Entry 8YBK (electron microscopy, 2.69 A resolution); this record covers chains D and J of the 10 polymer chains in the assembly.

== Chain D ==
Protein: Histone H2B type 1-J
From: Homo sapiens
UniProt: P06899 (H2B1J_HUMAN); residues 0-125 here correspond to UniProt positions 1-126 (UniProt number = residue number + 1)
Amino-acid sequence (129 residues; row label = number of the first residue in the row; numbers below 1 keep their minus sign (Gly-3 is residue -3)):
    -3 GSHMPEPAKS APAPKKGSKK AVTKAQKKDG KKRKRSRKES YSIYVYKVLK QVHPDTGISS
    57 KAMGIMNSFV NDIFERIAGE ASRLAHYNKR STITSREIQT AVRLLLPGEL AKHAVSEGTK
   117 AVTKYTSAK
Unresolved in the structure: -3 to 30
Sequence notes: expression tag (-3 to -1)
Curated features (UniProtKB/Swiss-Prot):
  - modified residue: Pro1 (N-acetylproline), Glu2 (ADP-ribosyl glutamic acid), Lys5 (N6-(2-hydroxyisobutyryl)lysine), Ser6 (ADP-ribosylserine), Lys11 (N6-(beta-hydroxybutyryl)lysine), Lys12 (N6-(2-hydroxyisobutyryl)lysine), Ser14 (Phosphoserine), Lys15 (N6-acetyllysine), Lys16 (N6-(beta-hydroxybutyryl)lysine), Lys20 (N6-(2-hydroxyisobutyryl)lysine), Lys23 (N6-(2-hydroxyisobutyryl)lysine), Lys24 (N6-(2-hydroxyisobutyryl)lysine), Lys34 (N6-(2-hydroxyisobutyryl)lysine), Glu35 (PolyADP-ribosyl glutamic acid), Ser36 (Phosphoserine), Lys43 (N6-(2-hydroxyisobutyryl)lysine), Lys46 (N6-(2-hydroxyisobutyryl)lysine), Lys57 (N6,N6-dimethyllysine), Arg79 (Dimethylated arginine), Lys85 (N6,N6,N6-trimethyllysine) and 6 more in UniProt
  - glycosylation: Ser112 (O-linked (GlcNAc) serine)
  - cross-link (Glycyl lysine isopeptide (Lys-Gly)): Lys5 (interchain with G-Cter in SUMO2), Lys20 (interchain with G-Cter in SUMO2), Lys34 (interchain with G-Cter in ubiquitin), Lys120 (interchain with G-Cter in ubiquitin)

== Chain J ==
Molecule: 145-nt DNA strand
From: synthetic construct
Sequence (145 nucleotides; numbered -72 to 72; the number before each row is that of its first residue; numbers below 1 keep their minus sign (DA-72 is residue -72)):
   -72 ATCGATGTAT ATATCTGACA CGTGCCTGGA GACTAGGGAG TAATCCCCTT GGCGGTTAAA
   -12 ACGCGGGGGA CAGCGCGTAC GTGCGTTTAA GCGGTGCTAG AGCTGTCTAC GACCAATTGA
    48 GCGGCCTCGG CACCGGGATT CTGAT
Unresolved in the structure: -72 to -54, 61-72

== Chain D / chain J interface ==
Contacting residue pairs (7; chain D residue first):
  Ser32(D) with DG50(J), sugar contact
  Arg33(D) with DG48(J), base contact; DC49(J), sugar contact
  Lys34(D) with DG50(J), phosphate contact
  Ser36(D) with DC49(J), phosphate contact
  Ile39(D) with DG48(J), phosphate contact
  Tyr40(D) with DG48(J), hydrogen bond to the phosphate
Other interface residues (no listed pair), chain D (8 interface residues in all): Lys43, Thr88
Other interface residues (no listed pair), chain J (4 interface residues in all): DG38

== In short ==
Chain D and chain J form an interface of 8 and 4 residues respectively, with 1 hydrogen bond. The
hydrogen-bonded pair is Tyr40(D)-DG48(J).
Chain D is Histone H2B type 1-J (Homo sapiens) and chain J is a 145-nt DNA strand (synthetic construct); the
structure, Cryo-EM structure of the human nucleosome containing the H3.1 E97K mutant, was determined by
electron microscopy (same publication as 8YBJ).
